4UR2 - chains A and B; structure by X-ray diffraction, 2.10 A resolution.

== Chain A (and B) ==
Protein: Tetrachloroethene reductive dehalogenase catalytic subunit pcea
From: Sulfurospirillum multivorans
Notes: EC 1.97.1.8; chain B of this document is another copy of the same molecule, construct and numbering; everything in this record applies to it too
UniProtKB: W6EQP0 (W6EQP0_SULMU); residues 1-464 here correspond to UniProt positions 38-501 (UniProt number = residue number + 37)
Sequence (464 residues; numbered 1 to 464; the number before each row is that of its first residue):
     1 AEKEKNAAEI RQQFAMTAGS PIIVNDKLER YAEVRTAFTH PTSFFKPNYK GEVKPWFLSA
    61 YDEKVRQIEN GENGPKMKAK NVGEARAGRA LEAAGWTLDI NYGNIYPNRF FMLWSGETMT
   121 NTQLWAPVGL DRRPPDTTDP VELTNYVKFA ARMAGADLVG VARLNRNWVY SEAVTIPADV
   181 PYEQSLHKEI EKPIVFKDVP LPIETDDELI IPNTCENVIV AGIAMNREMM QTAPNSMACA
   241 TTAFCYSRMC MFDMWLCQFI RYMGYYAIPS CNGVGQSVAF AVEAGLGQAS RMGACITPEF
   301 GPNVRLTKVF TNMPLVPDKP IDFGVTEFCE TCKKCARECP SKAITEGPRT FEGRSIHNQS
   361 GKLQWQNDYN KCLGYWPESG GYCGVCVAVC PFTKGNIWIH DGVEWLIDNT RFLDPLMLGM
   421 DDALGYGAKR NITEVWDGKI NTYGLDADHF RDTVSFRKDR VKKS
Unresolved in the structure: 414-430, 463-464 (chain B: 1-6, 395-430, 462-464)
Bound ions: 4Fe-4S cluster Fe site 1: Cys-329, Cys-332, Cys-335, Cys-390; 4Fe-4S cluster Fe site 2: Cys-339, Cys-372, Cys-383, Cys-386
Ligand contacts:
  - norpseudo-b12 (BVQ): Ile-22, Tyr-31, Arg-35, Thr-36, Ala-37, Phe-38, Tyr-170, Thr-242, Tyr-246, Met-249, Asn-272, Gly-273, Gly-275, Gln-276, Ser-277, Val-278, Ala-279, Ala-289, Met-292, Gly-293, Ala-294, Cys-295, Pro-302, Val-304, Arg-305, Leu-306, Lys-308, Ile-344, His-357, Asn-358, Gln-359, Lys-362, Gln-364, Tyr-369, Cys-372, Leu-373, Trp-376, Tyr-382, Cys-383, Gly-384, Cys-386, Val-387
  - 4Fe-4S cluster (SF4), molecule 1: Ser-290, Arg-291, Met-292, Ile-296, Cys-329, Cys-332, Lys-333, Lys-334, Cys-335, Cys-390, Pro-391, Phe-392, Phe-412
  - 4Fe-4S cluster (SF4), molecule 2: Cys-339, Pro-340, Ser-341, Ala-343, Ile-344, Cys-372, Tyr-375, Trp-376, Tyr-382, Cys-383, Gly-384, Val-385, Cys-386

== Chain A / chain B interface ==
Pairs across the interface (204):
  Tyr-61(A) with Leu-124(B), hydrogen bond (side chain-backbone); Trp-125(B); Pro-127(B), hydrophobic; Val-128(B), hydrophobic
  Lys-64(A) with Trp-125(B)
  Val-65(A) with Val-128(B)
  Ile-68(A) with Leu-130(B), hydrophobic; Arg-133(B)
  Val-82(A) with Arg-133(B); Asp-136(B)
  Gly-83(A) with Asp-136(B); Thr-137(B)
  Glu-84(A) with Tyr-146(B)
  Arg-86(A) with Leu-130(B), hydrogen bond (side chain-backbone); Arg-133(B), hydrogen bond (side chain-backbone); Pro-134(B), hydrogen bond (side chain-backbone); Pro-135(B); Asp-136(B), salt bridge; Tyr-262(B), hydrogen bond (side chain-backbone); Met-263(B); Gly-264(B)
  Ala-87(A) with Tyr-146(B), hydrophobic; Phe-259(B); Met-263(B), hydrophobic
  Arg-89(A) with Leu-130(B)
  Ala-90(A) with Phe-259(B); Tyr-262(B), hydrophobic; Met-263(B), hydrophobic
  Leu-91(A) with Ala-150(B), hydrophobic; Phe-259(B)
  Glu-92(A) with Trp-125(B)
  Ala-93(A) with Asn-121(B), hydrogen bond (backbone-side chain); Trp-125(B), hydrophobic; Leu-130(B), hydrophobic; Tyr-262(B), hydrophobic
  Ala-94(A) with Trp-255(B); Gln-258(B); Phe-259(B); Tyr-262(B)
  Gly-95(A) with Trp-255(B), hydrogen bond (backbone-side chain)
  Trp-96(A) with Asn-121(B); Trp-125(B)
  Thr-97(A) with Asn-121(B); Met-251(B); Gln-258(B)
  Leu-98(A) with Met-251(B), hydrophobic; Met-254(B), hydrophobic
  Ile-100(A) with Thr-120(B)
  Asn-101(A) with Leu-124(B)
  Tyr-102(A) with Leu-124(B), hydrophobic; Trp-125(B)
  Thr-120(A) with Ile-100(B); Tyr-182(B)
  Asn-121(A) with Ala-93(B), hydrogen bond (side chain-backbone); Trp-96(B); Thr-97(B)
  Gln-123(A) with Tyr-182(B); Glu-183(B)
  Leu-124(A) with Tyr-61(B), hydrogen bond (backbone-side chain); Asn-101(B); Tyr-102(B), hydrophobic; Tyr-182(B)
  Trp-125(A) with Tyr-61(B); Lys-64(B); Glu-92(B); Ala-93(B), hydrophobic; Trp-96(B); Tyr-102(B); Tyr-382(B)
  Pro-127(A) with Tyr-61(B), hydrophobic
  Val-128(A) with Tyr-61(B), hydrophobic; Val-65(B)
  Leu-130(A) with Ile-68(B), hydrophobic; Arg-86(B), hydrogen bond (backbone-side chain); Arg-89(B); Ala-93(B), hydrophobic
  Arg-133(A) with Ile-68(B); Val-82(B); Arg-86(B), hydrogen bond (backbone-side chain)
  Pro-134(A) with Arg-86(B), hydrogen bond (backbone-side chain)
  Pro-135(A) with Arg-86(B)
  Asp-136(A) with Val-82(B); Gly-83(B); Arg-86(B), salt bridge
  Thr-137(A) with Gly-83(B)
  Asn-145(A) with Trp-436(B), hydrogen bond (side chain-backbone); Asp-437(B), hydrogen bond
  Tyr-146(A) with Glu-84(B); Ala-87(B), hydrophobic; Trp-436(B), hydrophobic
  Phe-149(A) with Met-237(B), hydrophobic; Val-435(B); Trp-436(B), hydrophobic; Ile-440(B), hydrophobic
  Ala-150(A) with Leu-91(B), hydrophobic
  Arg-152(A) with Ile-440(B); Asn-441(B), hydrogen bond; Thr-442(B), hydrogen bond; Tyr-443(B), hydrogen bond (backbone-backbone)
  Met-153(A) with Met-229(B), hydrophobic; Phe-244(B); Ile-440(B), hydrophobic; Tyr-443(B)
  Gly-155(A) with Thr-442(B); Tyr-443(B)
  Ala-156(A) with Thr-442(B), hydrogen bond (backbone-side chain)
  Asp-157(A) with Thr-442(B), hydrogen bond
  Tyr-182(A) with Thr-120(B); Gln-123(B); Leu-124(B)
  Glu-183(A) with Gln-123(B)
  Met-229(A) with Met-153(B), hydrophobic
  Met-237(A) with Phe-149(B), hydrophobic
  Phe-244(A) with Met-153(B); Trp-255(B)
  Ser-247(A) with Trp-255(B)
  Arg-248(A) with Trp-255(B); Tyr-443(B), hydrogen bond
  Met-251(A) with Thr-97(B); Leu-98(B), hydrophobic; Ser-247(B); Met-251(B), hydrophobic
  Met-254(A) with Thr-97(B); Leu-98(B), hydrophobic
  Trp-255(A) with Ala-94(B); Gly-95(B), hydrogen bond (side chain-backbone); Phe-244(B); Ser-247(B); Arg-248(B); Tyr-443(B), hydrophobic
  Gln-258(A) with Ala-94(B); Thr-97(B)
  Phe-259(A) with Ala-87(B); Ala-90(B); Leu-91(B); Ala-94(B)
  Tyr-262(A) with Arg-86(B), hydrogen bond (backbone-side chain); Ala-90(B); Ala-93(B), hydrophobic; Ala-94(B)
  Met-263(A) with Arg-86(B); Ala-87(B), hydrophobic; Ala-90(B), hydrophobic
  Gly-264(A) with Arg-86(B)
  Tyr-382(A) with Trp-125(B)
  Val-435(A) with Phe-149(B)
  Trp-436(A) with Asn-145(B), hydrogen bond (backbone-side chain); Tyr-146(B), hydrophobic; Phe-149(B), hydrophobic; Arg-460(B), hydrogen bond (backbone-side chain)
  Asp-437(A) with Asn-145(B), hydrogen bond; Arg-457(B), salt bridge; Arg-460(B)
  Gly-438(A) with Ser-455(B); Phe-456(B); Arg-460(B), hydrogen bond (backbone-side chain)
  Lys-439(A) with Val-454(B); Ser-455(B); Phe-456(B)
  Ile-440(A) with Phe-149(B), hydrophobic; Met-153(B), hydrophobic; Val-454(B); Ser-455(B), hydrogen bond (backbone-backbone); Arg-460(B)
  Asn-441(A) with Arg-152(B), hydrogen bond; Phe-450(B), hydrogen bond (side chain-backbone); Thr-453(B), hydrogen bond; Val-454(B)
  Thr-442(A) with Arg-152(B), hydrogen bond; Gly-155(B); Ala-156(B), hydrogen bond (side chain-backbone); Asp-157(B), hydrogen bond; Phe-450(B)
  Tyr-443(A) with Arg-152(B), hydrogen bond (backbone-backbone); Met-153(B); Gly-155(B); Arg-248(B), hydrogen bond; Trp-255(B), hydrophobic; Tyr-443(B), hydrophobic
  Leu-445(A) with Phe-450(B), hydrophobic
  Ala-447(A) with Phe-450(B), hydrophobic; Arg-451(B)
  Asp-448(A) with Arg-451(B), salt bridge
  Phe-450(A) with Asn-441(B), hydrogen bond (backbone-side chain); Thr-442(B); Leu-445(B), hydrophobic; Ala-447(B), hydrophobic; Phe-450(B), hydrophobic
  Arg-451(A) with Ala-447(B), hydrogen bond (side chain-backbone); Arg-451(B)
  Thr-453(A) with Asn-441(B), hydrogen bond
  Val-454(A) with Lys-439(B); Ile-440(B); Asn-441(B)
  Ser-455(A) with Gly-438(B); Lys-439(B); Ile-440(B), hydrogen bond (backbone-backbone)
  Phe-456(A) with Gly-438(B); Lys-439(B)
  Arg-457(A) with Asp-437(B), salt bridge
  Arg-460(A) with Trp-436(B), hydrogen bond (side chain-backbone); Asp-437(B); Gly-438(B), hydrogen bond (side chain-backbone); Ile-440(B)
Other interface residues (no listed pair), chain A (88 interface residues in all): Leu-58, Glu-69, Met-119, Ala-154, Leu-186, Thr-241, Gly-444, Asp-446
Other interface residues (no listed pair), chain B (89 interface residues in all): Leu-58, Glu-69, Met-119, Ala-154, Leu-186, Ala-240, Thr-241, Gly-444, Asp-446, Asp-448

== Overview ==
Chain A and chain B form an interface of 88 and 89 residues respectively; the contacts include 41 hydrogen
bonds and 5 salt bridges. Polar pairs include Arg-86(A)/Asp-136(B), Asp-437(A)/Arg-457(B) and
Asp-448(A)/Arg-451(B). Bound to chain A: 4Fe-4S cluster and norpseudo-b12.
Both chains are Tetrachloroethene reductive dehalogenase catalytic subunit pcea (Sulfurospirillum
multivorans). Entry 4UR2 (Crystal structure of the PCE reductive dehalogenase from S. multivorans in complex
with iodide) was determined by X-ray diffraction (same publication as 4UQU, 4UR0, 4UR1 and 4UR3).
